Entry 5X6G (X-ray diffraction, 3.05 A resolution); this record covers chains A and D of the 4 polymer chains in the assembly.

== Chain A ==
Molecule: Mothers against decapentaplegic homolog 5
Organism: Mus musculus
Notes: fragment: MH1 domain
UniProt: P97454 (SMAD5_MOUSE); residues 1-143 here = UniProt positions 1-143
Amino-acid sequence (150 residues; each row starts with the number of its first residue):
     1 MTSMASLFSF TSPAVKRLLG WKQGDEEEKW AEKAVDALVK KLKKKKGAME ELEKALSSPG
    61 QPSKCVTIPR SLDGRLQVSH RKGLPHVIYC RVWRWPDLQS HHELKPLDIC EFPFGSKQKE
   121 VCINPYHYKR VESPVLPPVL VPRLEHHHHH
Not modelled in the structure: 1-10, 133-150
Sequence notes: expression tag (144-150)
Metal / ion sites: Zn2+: Cys65, Cys110, Cys122, His127
Swiss-Prot annotation at these positions:
  - binding site (Zn(2+)): Cys65, Cys110, Cys122, His127
  - modified residue: Thr2 (N-acetylthreonine)
From the paper describing this entry:
  - Zn2+ coordination: Cys65, Cys110, Cys122, His127
  - binding site for the 16-nt DNA strand: Arg75
  - binding site for the 16-nt DNA strand (chain D): Gln77, Lys82
  - mutagenesis - H80A: unchanged binding to palindromic SBE DNA

== Chain D ==
Molecule: 16-nt DNA strand
Sequence (16 nucleotides; each row starts with the number of its first residue):
     1 TGTATGTCTA GACTGA
Not modelled in the structure: 1

== How chain A and chain D interact ==
Pairs across the interface - 4 pairs, chain A then chain D:
  Arg75(A) with DT5(D), base contact; DG6(D), hydrogen bond to the base
  Gln77(A) with DC8(D), hydrogen bond to the base
  Lys82(A) with DT7(D), base contact
Other interface residues (no listed pair), chain A (5 interface residues in all): His80, His101
Other interface residues (no listed pair), chain D (6 interface residues in all): DA4, DT9

== Summary ==
5 residues of chain A and 6 residues of chain D are in contact, with 2 hydrogen bonds. Polar pairs include
Arg75(A)-DG6(D) and Gln77(A)-DC8(D). From the paper: a binding site for the 16-nt DNA strand (chain D) at
Gln77(A) and Lys82(A); H80A of chain A leaves binding to palindromic SBE DNA unchanged.
Chain A is Mothers against decapentaplegic homolog 5 (Mus musculus) and chain D is a 16-nt DNA strand; the
structure, Crystal Structure of SMAD5-MH1/palindromic SBE DNA complex, was determined by X-ray diffraction,
deposited together with 5X6H and 5X6M.
